PDB entry 6MUS | electron microscopy, 3.60 A resolution | chains C and D of the 10 polymer chains in the assembly

# Chain C (and D)
Name: Uncharacterized protein Csm3
From: Thermococcus onnurineus
Notes: chain D of this document is another copy of the same molecule, construct and numbering; everything in this record applies to it too
UniProtKB: B6YWC0 (B6YWC0_THEON); numbering as in UniProt (aligned over 1-290)
Sequence (291 residues; row label = number of the first residue in the row; numbering starts at 0):
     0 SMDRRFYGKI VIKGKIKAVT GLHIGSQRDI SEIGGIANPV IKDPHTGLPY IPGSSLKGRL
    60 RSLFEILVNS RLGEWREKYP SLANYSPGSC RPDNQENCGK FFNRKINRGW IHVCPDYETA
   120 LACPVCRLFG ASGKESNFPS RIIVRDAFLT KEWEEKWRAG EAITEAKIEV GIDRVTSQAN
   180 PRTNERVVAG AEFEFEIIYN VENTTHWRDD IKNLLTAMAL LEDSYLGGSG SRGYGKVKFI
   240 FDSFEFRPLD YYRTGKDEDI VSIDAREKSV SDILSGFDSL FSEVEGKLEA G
Unresolved in the structure: 0-3, 28-34, 288-290 (chain D: 0, 288-290)
Construct notes: expression tag (0); engineered mutation Ala36 (Asp in B6YWC0)
What the authors report for this chain:
  - mutagenesis - K56A/R60A: decreased catalytic activity with the 40-nt RNA strand
  - mutagenesis - H22A, K41A, R181A, G226A/G227A: unchanged catalytic activity with the 40-nt RNA strand
  - mutagenesis - D36A: abolished catalytic activity with the 40-nt RNA strand

# Chain C / chain D interface
Pairs across the interface - 72 pairs, chain C then chain D:
  Thr19(C) - Asp145(D)
  Ile65(C) - Arg3(D)
  Ile65(C) - Arg4(D)
  Ile65(C) - Phe5(D)  hydrophobic
  Leu66(C) - Phe5(D)  hydrophobic
  Leu66(C) - Leu248(D)  hydrophobic
  Asn68(C) - Arg3(D)  hydrogen bond (side chain-backbone)
  Ser69(C) - Arg4(D)
  Ser69(C) - Phe5(D)  hydrogen bond (side chain-backbone)
  Arg70(C) - Leu248(D)
  Arg70(C) - Arg252(D)
  Trp74(C) - Arg252(D)
  Gly87(C) - Asp2(D)
  Ser88(C) - Met1(D)
  Ser88(C) - Asp2(D)
  Arg90(C) - Glu134(D)  hydrogen bond (side chain-backbone)
  Arg107(C) - Glu134(D)
  Trp152(C) - His44(D)
  Glu164(C) - Pro43(D)
  Lys166(C) - Pro51(D)
  Lys166(C) - Ser53(D)  hydrogen bond
  Ile167(C) - Ser25(D)
  Ile167(C) - Gln26(D)
  Glu168(C) - Ser53(D)
  Ile171(C) - Ile110(D)
  Asp172(C) - Arg90(D)  salt bridge
  Asp172(C) - Gly108(D)
  Asp172(C) - Trp109(D)  hydrogen bond (side chain-backbone)
  Arg173(C) - Ser61(D)
  Arg173(C) - Glu64(D)
  Arg173(C) - Phe101(D)
  Arg173(C) - Trp109(D)  hydrogen bond (backbone-backbone)
  Arg173(C) - Ile110(D)
  Val174(C) - Phe101(D)  hydrophobic
  Gln177(C) - Arg90(D)  hydrogen bond
  Gln177(C) - Arg107(D)
  Gln177(C) - Gly108(D)
  Asn179(C) - Asn106(D)
  Asn179(C) - Arg107(D)
  Asn179(C) - Gly108(D)
  Arg185(C) - Asp145(D)  salt bridge
  Val187(C) - Pro43(D)  hydrophobic
  Ala188(C) - His44(D)
  Thr215(C) - Tyr251(D)
  Thr215(C) - Arg252(D)
  Ala218(C) - Tyr251(D)
  Leu219(C) - Phe5(D)  hydrophobic
  Leu219(C) - Tyr251(D)  hydrophobic
  Asp222(C) - Lys8(D)
  Asp222(C) - Arg144(D)  hydrogen bond (backbone-side chain)
  Asp222(C) - Ile197(D)
  Asp222(C) - Tyr251(D)  hydrogen bond
  Ser223(C) - Lys8(D)  hydrogen bond
  Ser223(C) - Arg144(D)  hydrogen bond (backbone-side chain)
  Gly229(C) - Ile142(D)
  Ser230(C) - Lys56(D)
  Ser230(C) - Ser139(D)
  Ser230(C) - Ile141(D)  hydrogen bond (side chain-backbone)
  Ser230(C) - Val143(D)  hydrogen bond (backbone-backbone)
  Arg231(C) - Gly52(D)
  Arg231(C) - Ser53(D)  hydrogen bond (backbone-backbone)
  Arg231(C) - Val143(D)
  Arg231(C) - Asp145(D)
  Gly232(C) - Val143(D)  hydrogen bond (backbone-backbone)
  Lys235(C) - Arg144(D)
  Lys235(C) - Glu195(D)  salt bridge
  Ile272(C) - Arg252(D)
  Ile272(C) - Thr253(D)
  Ile272(C) - Gly254(D)
  Leu273(C) - Thr253(D)
  Leu273(C) - Gly254(D)
  Leu273(C) - Lys255(D)
Also at the interface, not in a pair above, chain C (45 interface residues in all): Pro86, Gly170, Thr175, Lys211, Glu221, Tyr224, Gly234, Val269
Also at the interface, not in a pair above, chain D (45 interface residues in all): Ile40, Tyr49, Arg60, Ser88, Ile105, Arg246, Tyr250

# Summary
Chain C and chain D each contribute 45 residues to their interface; the contacts include 15 hydrogen bonds and
3 salt bridges. Polar contacts include Asp172(C)-Arg90(D), Arg185(C)-Asp145(D) and Lys235(C)-Glu195(D). From
the paper: K56A/R60A of chain C reduce catalytic activity with the 40-nt RNA strand; D36A of chain C abolishes
catalytic activity with the 40-nt RNA strand; 6 substitutions were tested in all.
Chain C and chain D are both Uncharacterized protein Csm3 (Thermococcus onnurineus); the structure, Cryo-EM
structure of larger Csm-crRNA-target RNA ternary complex in type III-A CRISPR-Cas system, was determined by
electron microscopy together with 6MUA, 6MUU, 6MUR and 6MUT from the same study.
